PDB entry 6F52 | X-ray diffraction, 2.00 A resolution | chains C and F of the 6 polymer chains in the assembly

[Chain C (and F)]
Molecule: Purine nucleoside phosphorylase DeoD-type
From: Helicobacter pylori
Notes: EC 2.4.2.1; chain F of this document is another copy of the same molecule, construct and numbering; everything in this record applies to it too
UniProtKB: P56463 (DEOD_HELPY); numbering as in UniProt (aligned over 1-233)
Amino-acid sequence (233 residues; row label = number of the first residue in the row):
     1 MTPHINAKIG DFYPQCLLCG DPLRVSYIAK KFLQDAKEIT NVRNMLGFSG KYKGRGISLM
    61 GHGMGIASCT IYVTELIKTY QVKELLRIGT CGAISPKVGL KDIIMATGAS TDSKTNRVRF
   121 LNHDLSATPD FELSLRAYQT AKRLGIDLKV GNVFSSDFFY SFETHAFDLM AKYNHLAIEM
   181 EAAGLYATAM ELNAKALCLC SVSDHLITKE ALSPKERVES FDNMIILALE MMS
Cystine bridges: Cys91-Cys200
Curated features (UniProtKB/Swiss-Prot):
  - active site: Asp204 (Proton donor)
  - binding site (a purine D-ribonucleoside): His4, Glu179 to Glu181, Ser203, Asp204
  - binding site (phosphate): Gly20, Arg24, Arg43, Arg87 to Thr90
  - site: Arg217 (Important for catalytic activity)

[Chain C / chain F interface]
Residue-residue contacts (59; chain C residue first):
  Pro3(C) - Tyr160(F)
  His4(C) - Met64(F)
  His4(C) - Phe159(F)
  Gly20(C) - Arg43(F)
  Asp21(C) - Arg43(F)
  Pro22(C) - Arg43(F)
  Pro22(C) - Asn44(F)
  Leu23(C) - Asn41(F)
  Leu23(C) - Arg43(F)
  Leu23(C) - Asn44(F)
  Asn41(C) - Leu23(F)
  Arg43(C) - Gly20(F)
  Arg43(C) - Asp21(F)
  Arg43(C) - Pro22(F)
  Arg43(C) - Met64(F)
  Asn44(C) - Pro22(F)
  Asn44(C) - Leu23(F)
  Asn44(C) - Asn44(F)  hydrogen bond (backbone-side chain)
  Asn44(C) - Leu46(F)
  Leu46(C) - Asn44(F)
  Met64(C) - His4(F)
  Met64(C) - Arg43(F)
  Met64(C) - Ser68(F)
  Met64(C) - Ile71(F)  hydrophobic
  Met64(C) - Tyr72(F)  hydrophobic
  Ala67(C) - Asp157(F)
  Ala67(C) - Met180(F)  hydrophobic
  Ser68(C) - Met64(F)
  Ile71(C) - Met64(F)  hydrophobic
  Ile71(C) - Phe159(F)  hydrophobic
  Ile71(C) - Met180(F)  hydrophobic
  Tyr72(C) - Met64(F)
  Thr74(C) - Tyr160(F)
  Glu75(C) - Tyr160(F)  hydrogen bond
  Asp112(C) - Lys114(F)
  Lys114(C) - Asp112(F)
  Lys114(C) - Lys114(F)
  Lys114(C) - Arg117(F)
  Thr115(C) - Asp157(F)
  Thr115(C) - Phe158(F)
  Arg117(C) - Lys114(F)
  Val118(C) - Phe158(F)  hydrophobic
  Arg119(C) - Phe158(F)
  Arg119(C) - Phe162(F)
  Asp157(C) - Ala67(F)
  Asp157(C) - Thr115(F)
  Phe158(C) - Thr115(F)
  Phe158(C) - Val118(F)  hydrophobic
  Phe158(C) - Arg119(F)
  Phe159(C) - His4(F)
  Phe159(C) - Ile71(F)  hydrophobic
  Tyr160(C) - Pro3(F)
  Tyr160(C) - Thr74(F)
  Tyr160(C) - Glu75(F)  hydrogen bond
  Phe162(C) - Arg119(F)
  Phe162(C) - Glu191(F)
  Met180(C) - Ala67(F)  hydrophobic
  Met180(C) - Ile71(F)  hydrophobic
  Glu191(C) - Phe162(F)
Other interface residues (no listed pair), chain C (33 interface residues in all): Gly65, Ser113, Glu163
Other interface residues (no listed pair), chain F (33 interface residues in all): Gly65, Ser113, Glu163

[Overview]
The chain C/chain F interface involves 33 residues from each chain; the contacts include 3 hydrogen bonds.
Polar pairs include Asn44(C)-Asn44(F) and Glu75(C)-Tyr160(F). UniProt lists active-site residue Asp204(C), 6
purine D-ribonucleoside-binding residues and 7 phosphate-binding residues on chain C.
Chain C and chain F are both Purine nucleoside phosphorylase DeoD-type (Helicobacter pylori); the structure,
Crystal structure of H. pylori purine nucleoside phosphorylase in complex with PO4 and formycin A, was
determined by X-ray diffraction together with 6F4W, 6F4X, 6F5A, 6F5I and 5LU0 from the same study.
